PDB entry 8W9M | electron microscopy, 3.10 A resolution | chains C and D of the 4 polymer chains in the assembly

[Chain C]
Protein: Nitrate transport ATP-binding protein
Source organism: Nostoc sp. PCC 7120
UniProtKB: Q8YZ76 (Q8YZ76_NOSS1); residues 1-657 here = UniProt positions 1-657
Sequence (682 residues; row label = number of the first residue in the row):
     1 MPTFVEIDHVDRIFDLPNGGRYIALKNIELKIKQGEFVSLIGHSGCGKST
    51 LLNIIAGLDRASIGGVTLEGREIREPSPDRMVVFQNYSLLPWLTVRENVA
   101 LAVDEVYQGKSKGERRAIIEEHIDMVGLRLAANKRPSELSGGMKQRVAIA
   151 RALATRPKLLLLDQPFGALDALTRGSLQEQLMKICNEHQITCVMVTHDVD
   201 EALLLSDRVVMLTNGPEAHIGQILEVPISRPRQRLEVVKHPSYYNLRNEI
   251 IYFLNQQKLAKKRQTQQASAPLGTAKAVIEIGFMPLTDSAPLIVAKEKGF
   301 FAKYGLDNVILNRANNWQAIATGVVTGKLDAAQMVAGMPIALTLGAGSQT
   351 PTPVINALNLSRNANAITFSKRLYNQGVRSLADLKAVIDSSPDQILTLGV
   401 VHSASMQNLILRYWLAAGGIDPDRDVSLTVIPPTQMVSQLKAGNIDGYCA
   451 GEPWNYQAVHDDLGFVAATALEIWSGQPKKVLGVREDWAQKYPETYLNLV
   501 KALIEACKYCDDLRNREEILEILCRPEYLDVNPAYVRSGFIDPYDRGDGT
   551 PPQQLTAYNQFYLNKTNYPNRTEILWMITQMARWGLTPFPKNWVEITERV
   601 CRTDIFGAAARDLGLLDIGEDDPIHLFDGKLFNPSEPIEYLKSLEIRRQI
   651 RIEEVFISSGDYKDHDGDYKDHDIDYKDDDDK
Not modelled in the structure: 1-2, 259-682
Sequence notes: engineered mutation Q164 (Glu in Q8YZ76); expression tag (658-682)
Ion coordination: Mg2+: S49, Q85 (together with ATP)
Residues lining bound ligands:
  - ATP (adenosine-5'-triphosphate), molecule 1: F14, Y22, A24, H43, S44, G45, C46, G47, K48, S49, T50, Q85, Q164, H197
  - ATP, molecule 2: K134, S137, E138, L139, S140, G141, G142, M143, A168

[Chain D]
Protein: Nitrate transport ATP-binding protein
Source organism: Nostoc sp. PCC 7120
UniProtKB: Q8YZ75 (Q8YZ75_NOSS1); residue numbers follow UniProt; this construct covers 1-277
Sequence (277 residues; each row starts with the number of its first residue):
     1 MQIINRNNQTNLKPQKTDNFLVVEGVSKIYPTPEGPYTVLDGIDLKVREG
    51 EFVCLIGHSGCGKSTLLNMISGFNTPSEGVVLLQDKPITEPGPDRMMVFQ
   101 NYCLLPWLNVFENVYLAVDAVFPNKPQAEKRAIVREHLAMVGLTEAAEKK
   151 PSQISGGMKQRVAIARALSIRPQVLILDQPFGALDAITKEELQEELLQIW
   201 SDHQVTVLMITHDIDEALFLADRVVMMTNGPAAQIGEILDIPFDRPRNRR
   251 RIMEDPKYYDLRNYALDFLFNRFAHNE
Not modelled in the structure: 1-18, 275-277
Sequence notes: engineered mutation Q179 (Glu in Q8YZ75)
Ion coordination: Mg2+: S64, Q100 (together with ATP)
Residues lining bound ligands:
  - ATP (adenosine-5'-triphosphate), molecule 1: Y30, Y37, V39, H58, S59, G60, C61, G62, K63, S64, T65, Q100, Q179, H212
  - ATP, molecule 2: K149, S152, Q153, I154, S155, G156, G157, M158, A183

[Interface between chain C and chain D]
Pairs across the interface - 36 pairs, chain C then chain D:
  G42(C) with D185(D)
  H43(C) with D185(D), salt bridge; I187(D); T188(D)
  S44(C) with R161(D), hydrogen bond; D185(D), hydrogen bond (backbone-side chain)
  G45(C) with S155(D); M158(D)
  Q85(C) with G156(D)
  N133(C) with E34(D)
  S140(C) with G60(D)
  G141(C) with Q100(D)
  G142(C) with Q100(D)
  R146(C) with S59(D), hydrogen bond (side chain-backbone)
  A168(C) with S59(D), hydrogen bond (backbone-side chain); Q179(D); H212(D)
  L169(C) with S59(D); H212(D)
  D170(C) with G57(D); H58(D), salt bridge; S59(D); H212(D)
  A171(C) with L266(D), hydrophobic; L269(D), hydrophobic
  L172(C) with H58(D); L269(D); F270(D), hydrophobic; F273(D), hydrophobic
  H197(C) with A183(D); L184(D); D185(D)
  L254(C) with I187(D)
  N255(C) with I187(D)
  K258(C) with I187(D); E191(D)
Other interface residues (no listed pair), chain C (22 interface residues in all): Y22, K134, M143
Other interface residues (no listed pair), chain D (26 interface residues in all): T32, K149, G157, A186

[In short]
The interface between chain C and chain D involves 22 residues on one side and 26 on the other, with 4
hydrogen bonds and 2 salt bridges. Among the polar pairs are H43(C)-D185(D), D170(C)-H58(D) and
S44(C)-R161(D). ATP is bound between chain C and chain D.
Chain C is Nitrate transport ATP-binding protein and chain D is Nitrate transport ATP-binding protein, both
from Nostoc sp. PCC 7120; the structure, Cryo-EM structure of the cyanobacterial nitrate transporter NrtBCD in
complex with ATP, was determined by electron microscopy, deposited together with 8WM7 and 8WM8.
